PDB entry 7LUV | electron microscopy, 3.70 A resolution | chains B and D of the 6 polymer chains in the assembly

[Chain B]
Molecule: THO complex subunit THP2
From: Saccharomyces cerevisiae
Reference sequence: O13539 (THP2_YEAST); residue numbers follow UniProt; this construct covers 1-261
Chain sequence (261 residues; each row starts with the number of its first residue):
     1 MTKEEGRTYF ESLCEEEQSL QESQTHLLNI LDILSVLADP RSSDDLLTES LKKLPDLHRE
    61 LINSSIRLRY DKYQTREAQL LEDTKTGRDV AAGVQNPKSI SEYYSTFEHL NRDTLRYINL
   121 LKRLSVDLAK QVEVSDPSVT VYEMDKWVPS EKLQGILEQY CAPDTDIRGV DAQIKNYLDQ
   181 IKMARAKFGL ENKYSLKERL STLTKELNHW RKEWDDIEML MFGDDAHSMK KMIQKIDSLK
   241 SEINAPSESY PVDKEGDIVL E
Unresolved in the structure: 1-7, 39-52, 85-96, 162-166, 228-261

[Chain D]
Molecule: THO complex subunit MFT1
From: Saccharomyces cerevisiae
Reference sequence: P33441 (MFT1_YEAST); residues 1-256 here = UniProt positions 1-256
Chain sequence (256 residues; row label = number of the first residue in the row):
     1 MPLSQKQIDQ VRTKVHYSEV DTPFNKYLDI LGKVTKLTGS IINGTLSNDD SKIEKLTEQN
    61 ISQLKESAHL RFLDLQSSID TKKVADENWE TCQQETLAKL ENLKDKLPDI KSIHSKLLLR
   121 IGKLQGLYDS VQVINREVEG LSEGRTSLVV TRAEWEKELG TDLVKFLIEK NYLKLVDPGL
   181 KKDSSEERYR IYDDFSKGPK ELESINASMK SDIENVRQEV SSYKEKWLRD AEIFGKITSI
   241 FKEELLKRDG LLNEAE
Unresolved in the structure: 1-4, 41-58, 142-196, 228-256

[Interface between chain B and chain D]
Contacting residue pairs (83; chain B residue first):
  Tyr9(B) - Asp86(D)
  Phe10(B) - Lys83(D)
  Cys14(B) - Lys83(D)
  Glu17(B) - Lys83(D)  salt bridge
  Leu20(B) - Tyr27(D)  hydrophobic
  Leu20(B) - Phe72(D)  hydrophobic
  Leu20(B) - Leu75(D)  hydrophobic
  Gln21(B) - Phe72(D)
  Ser23(B) - Tyr27(D)
  Gln24(B) - Tyr27(D)  hydrogen bond
  Gln24(B) - Phe72(D)
  Leu28(B) - His69(D)
  Leu34(B) - Ile61(D)
  Ser35(B) - Ile61(D)
  Leu54(B) - Thr38(D)
  His58(B) - Thr38(D)
  Leu61(B) - Leu31(D)  hydrophobic
  Leu61(B) - Thr35(D)
  Ser65(B) - Leu31(D)
  Lys72(B) - Asp21(D)
  Lys72(B) - Phe24(D)
  Arg76(B) - His16(D)
  Arg76(B) - Tyr17(D)
  Arg76(B) - Ser18(D)
  Arg76(B) - Glu19(D)  salt bridge
  Glu77(B) - Tyr17(D)  hydrogen bond
  Leu80(B) - His16(D)
  Leu80(B) - Tyr17(D)  hydrophobic
  Pro97(B) - Glu101(D)
  Ser99(B) - Leu103(D)  hydrogen bond (side chain-backbone)
  Ser99(B) - Lys104(D)
  Ile100(B) - Leu100(D)
  Ile100(B) - Leu103(D)  hydrophobic
  Glu102(B) - Leu107(D)
  Tyr103(B) - Leu107(D)  hydrophobic
  His109(B) - His114(D)
  Leu110(B) - Ile110(D)  hydrophobic
  Leu110(B) - His114(D)
  Asp113(B) - His114(D)  salt bridge
  Asp113(B) - Leu117(D)
  Asp113(B) - Leu118(D)
  Arg116(B) - Ile121(D)
  Tyr117(B) - Ile121(D)  hydrophobic
  Leu120(B) - Tyr128(D)  hydrogen bond (backbone-side chain)
  Leu121(B) - Tyr128(D)  hydrogen bond (backbone-side chain)
  Ser125(B) - Tyr128(D)  hydrogen bond
  Val126(B) - Tyr128(D)
  Asp127(B) - Val131(D)
  Asp127(B) - Asn135(D)  hydrogen bond (backbone-side chain)
  Leu128(B) - Asn135(D)
  Ala129(B) - Asn135(D)  hydrogen bond (backbone-side chain)
  Glu133(B) - Gly198(D)
  Glu133(B) - Glu201(D)
  Tyr160(B) - Ser130(D)
  Arg185(B) - Leu141(D)
  Arg185(B) - Lys197(D)
  Arg185(B) - Gly198(D)
  Arg185(B) - Pro199(D)
  Arg185(B) - Leu202(D)
  Phe188(B) - Leu202(D)
  Phe188(B) - Glu203(D)
  Gly189(B) - Leu202(D)
  Glu191(B) - Asn206(D)  hydrogen bond
  Glu191(B) - Lys210(D)  salt bridge
  Asn192(B) - Ile205(D)
  Asn192(B) - Asn206(D)
  Leu196(B) - Asn206(D)
  Leu196(B) - Met209(D)
  Leu196(B) - Lys210(D)
  Leu196(B) - Ile213(D)  hydrophobic
  Arg199(B) - Ile213(D)
  Arg199(B) - Arg217(D)
  Leu200(B) - Ile213(D)  hydrophobic
  Leu203(B) - Val216(D)
  Leu203(B) - Arg217(D)
  Glu206(B) - Val220(D)
  Leu207(B) - Val216(D)  hydrophobic
  Trp210(B) - Tyr223(D)
  Trp210(B) - Lys224(D)
  Arg211(B) - Tyr223(D)
  Glu213(B) - Trp227(D)  hydrogen bond
  Trp214(B) - Lys226(D)
  Trp214(B) - Trp227(D)
Also at the interface, not in a pair above, chain B (71 interface residues in all): Leu13, Glu16, Leu27, Leu31, Asp32, Leu68, Arg69, Thr106, Phe107, Thr114, Leu124, Gln131, Leu153, Leu157, Asp171, Ile174, Leu178, Ile217
Also at the interface, not in a pair above, chain D (69 interface residues in all): Leu28, Val34, Gly39, Lys65, Ala68, Gln76, Ile79, Lys82, Lys106, Lys111, Ile113, Arg120, Lys123, Leu124, Gln125, Gly126, Leu127, Gln132, Ile134, Glu137

[In short]
The interface between chain B and chain D involves 71 residues on one side and 69 on the other, with 10
hydrogen bonds and 4 salt bridges. Among the polar pairs are Glu17(B)-Lys83(D), Arg76(B)-Glu19(D) and
Asp113(B)-His114(D).
Here chain B is THO complex subunit THP2 and chain D is THO complex subunit MFT1, both from Saccharomyces
cerevisiae. Entry 7LUV (Cryo-EM structure of the yeast THO-Sub2 complex) was determined by electron
microscopy.
